Entry 1OF4 (X-ray diffraction, 1.60 A resolution); this record covers chain A.

== Chain A ==
Protein: Beta-mannosidase
Organism: Thermotoga maritima
Notes: fragment: carbohydrate-binding module, residues 505-680
UniProt: Q9RIK9 (Q9RIK9); residues 1-176 here correspond to UniProt positions 505-680 (UniProt number = residue number + 504)
Amino-acid sequence (179 residues; numbered -2 to 176; the number before each row is that of its first residue; numbers below 1 keep their minus sign (Met-2 is residue -2)):
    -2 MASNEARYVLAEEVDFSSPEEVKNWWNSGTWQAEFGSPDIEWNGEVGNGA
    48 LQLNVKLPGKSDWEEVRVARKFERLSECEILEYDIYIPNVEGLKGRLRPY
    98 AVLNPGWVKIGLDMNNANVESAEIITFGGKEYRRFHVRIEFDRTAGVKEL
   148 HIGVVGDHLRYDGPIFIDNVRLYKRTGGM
Unresolved in the structure: -2 to 2, 174-176
Ion coordination: Ca2+: Asp12, Gly44, Gly46, Asp165

== Summary ==
Asp12, Gly44, Gly46 and Asp165 coordinate Ca2+.
Chain A is Beta-mannosidase (Thermotoga maritima); the structure, Structural and thermodynamic dissection of
specific mannan recognition by a carbohydrate-binding module, TmCBM27, was determined by X-ray diffraction
(same publication as 1OF3 and 1OH4).
